Entry 5ADW (X-ray diffraction, 1.90 A resolution); this record covers chain A.

[Chain A]
Protein: Enterochelin uptake periplasmic binding protein
From: Campylobacter jejuni
UniProt: Q0P8Q4 (Q0P8Q4_CAMJE); residues 24-310 here correspond to UniProt positions 44-330 (UniProt number = residue number + 20)
Chain sequence (287 residues; row label = number of the first residue in the row):
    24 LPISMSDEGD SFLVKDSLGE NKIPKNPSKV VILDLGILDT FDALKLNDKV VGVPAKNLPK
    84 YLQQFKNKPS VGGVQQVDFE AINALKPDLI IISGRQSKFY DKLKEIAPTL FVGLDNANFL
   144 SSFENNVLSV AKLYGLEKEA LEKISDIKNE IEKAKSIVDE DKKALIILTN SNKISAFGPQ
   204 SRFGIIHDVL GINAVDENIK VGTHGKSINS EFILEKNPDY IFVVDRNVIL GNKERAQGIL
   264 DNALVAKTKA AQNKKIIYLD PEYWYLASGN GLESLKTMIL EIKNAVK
Bound ions: Fe ion: His227, Tyr288 (together with EHS)
Ligand contacts: EHS (2s-2-[(2,3-dihydroxyphenyl)carbonylamino]-3-[(2S)-2-[(2,3-dihydroxyphenyl)carbonylamino]-3-hydroxy-propanoyl]oxy-propanoic acid): Gln98, Arg118, Lys121, Arg205, Thr226, His227, Arg249, Leu253, Tyr288
What the authors report for this chain:
  - binding site for EHS: Arg118, Lys121, Arg205, Arg249
  - mutagenesis - H227L/Y288F (Kd 0.5 +/- 0.2 uM): decreased binding to [Fe(bisDHBS)]2-
  - conformationally variable residues (order/disorder transition): His227

[Overview]
Bound to chain A: compound EHS. The Fe ion site is built by His227 and Tyr288. The paper reports a binding
site for EHS at Arg118, Lys121 and Arg205 among others; H227L/Y288F reduce binding to [Fe(bisDHBS)]2-.
Chain A is Enterochelin uptake periplasmic binding protein (Campylobacter jejuni); the structure, The
Periplasmic Binding Protein CeuE of Campylobacter jejuni preferentially binds the iron(III) complex of the
Linear ..., was determined by X-ray diffraction.
